Entry 9KAK (electron microscopy, 3.10 A resolution); this record covers chains A and T of the 8 polymer chains in the assembly.

[Chain A]
Molecule: Large T antigen
From: Betapolyomavirus macacae
Notes: EC 5.6.2.4
Reference sequence: P03070 (LT_SV40); residue numbers follow UniProt; this construct covers 266-627
Chain sequence (362 residues; numbered 266 to 627; the number before each row is that of its first residue):
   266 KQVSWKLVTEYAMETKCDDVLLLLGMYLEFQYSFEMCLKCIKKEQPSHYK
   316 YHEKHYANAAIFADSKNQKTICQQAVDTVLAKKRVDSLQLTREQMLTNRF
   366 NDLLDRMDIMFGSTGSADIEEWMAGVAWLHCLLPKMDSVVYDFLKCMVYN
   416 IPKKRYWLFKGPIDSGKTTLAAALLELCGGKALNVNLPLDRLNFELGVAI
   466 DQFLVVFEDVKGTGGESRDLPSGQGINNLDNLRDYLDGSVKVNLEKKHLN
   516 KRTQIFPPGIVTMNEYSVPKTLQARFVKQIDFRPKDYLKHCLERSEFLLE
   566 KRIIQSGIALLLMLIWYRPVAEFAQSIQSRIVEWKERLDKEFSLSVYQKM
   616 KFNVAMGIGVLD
Ion coordination: Mg2+: Thr433, Asp474 (together with AMP-PNP)
Small-molecule neighbours:
  - AMP-PNP, molecule 1: Trp393, Leu397, Pro427, Ile428, Asp429, Ser430, Gly431, Lys432, Thr433, Thr434, Glu473, Asp474, Asn529, Arg548, Pro549, Lys550, Leu553, Lys554, Leu557, Leu564
  - AMP-PNP, molecule 2: Lys418, Asp502, Arg540
Swiss-Prot annotation at these positions:
  - binding site (Zn(2+)): Cys302, Cys305, His313, His317
  - binding site (ATP): Gly426 to Thr433
From the paper describing this entry:
  - binding site for the 15-nt DNA strand (chain T): Arg456, Lys512, His513
  - binding site for AMP-PNP: Lys418, Arg540

[Chain T]
Molecule: 15-nt DNA strand
Sequence (15 nucleotides; row label = number of the first residue in the row; numbers below 1 keep their minus sign (DT-8 is residue -8)):
    -8 TTTTTTTTTTTTTTT

[Chain A / chain T interface]
Pairs across the interface (9):
  Gln267(A) - DT-8(T)  hydrogen bond to the phosphate
  Gln267(A) - DT-7(T)  hydrogen bond to the phosphate
  Lys331(A) - DT-6(T)  phosphate contact
  Asn332(A) - DT-6(T)  base contact
  Arg456(A) - DT3(T)  base contact
  Lys512(A) - DT1(T)  phosphate contact
  Lys512(A) - DT2(T)  salt bridge to the phosphate
  His513(A) - DT0(T)  sugar contact
  His513(A) - DT1(T)  hydrogen bond to the phosphate
Other interface residues (no listed pair), chain A (8 interface residues in all): Phe459, Lys511

[In short]
Chain A and chain T form an interface of 8 and 7 residues respectively; the contacts include 3 hydrogen bonds
and 1 salt bridge. Polar pairs include Gln267(A)-DT-8(T), Gln267(A)-DT-7(T) and His513(A)-DT1(T). From the
paper: a binding site for the 15-nt DNA strand (chain T) at Arg456(A), Lys512(A) and His513(A); a binding site
for AMP-PNP at Lys418(A) and Arg540(A).
Chain A is Large T antigen (Betapolyomavirus macacae) and chain T is a 15-nt DNA strand; the structure, CryoEM
structure of LTag bound to SV40 AT half origin DNA, was determined by electron microscopy (same publication as
9EVH, 9EVP, 9F3T, 9F3U, 9F5I, 9F73 and 14 further entries).
